7M8Q - chains B and C of the 8 polymer chains in the assembly; structure by X-ray diffraction, 2.08 A resolution.

[Chain B]
Name: Methane monooxygenase beta chain
From: Methylosinus trichosporium OB3b
UniProt: A0A2D2D5X7 (A0A2D2D5X7_METTR); numbering as in UniProt (aligned over 4-395)
Sequence (392 residues; row label = number of the first residue in the row):
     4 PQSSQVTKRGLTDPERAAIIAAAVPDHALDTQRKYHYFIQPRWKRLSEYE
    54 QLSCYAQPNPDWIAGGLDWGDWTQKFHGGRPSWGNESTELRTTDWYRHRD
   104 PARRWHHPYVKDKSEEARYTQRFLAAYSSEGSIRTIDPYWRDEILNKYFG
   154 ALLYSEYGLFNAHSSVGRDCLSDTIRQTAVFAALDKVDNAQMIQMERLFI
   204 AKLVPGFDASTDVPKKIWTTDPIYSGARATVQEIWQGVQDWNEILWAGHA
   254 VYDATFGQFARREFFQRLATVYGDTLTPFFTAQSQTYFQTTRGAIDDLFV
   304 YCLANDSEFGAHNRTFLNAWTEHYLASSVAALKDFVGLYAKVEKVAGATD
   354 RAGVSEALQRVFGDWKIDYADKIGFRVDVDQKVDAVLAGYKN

[Chain C]
Name: Methane monooxygenase gamma chain
From: Methylosinus trichosporium OB3b
UniProt: A0A2D2D0T0 (A0A2D2D0T0_METTR); residues 2-169 here = UniProt positions 2-169
Sequence (168 residues; row label = number of the first residue in the row):
     2 AKREPIHDNSIRTEWEAKIAKLTSVDQATKFIQDFRLAYTSPFRKSYDID
    52 VDYQYIERKIEEKLSVLKTEKLPVADLITKATTGEDAAAVEATWIAKIKA
   102 AKSKYEAERIHIEFRQLYKPPVLPVNVFLRTDAALGTVLMEIRNTDYYGT
   152 PLEGLRKERGVKVLHLQA

[Chain B / chain C interface]
Pairs across the interface (49; chain B residue first):
  D64(B) with H8(C), salt bridge; R13(C), salt bridge; R59(C), hydrogen bond (backbone-side chain)
  W65(B) with Q55(C), hydrogen bond; Y56(C); R59(C)
  A67(B) with R59(C)
  D71(B) with H8(C)
  W72(B) with I7(C), hydrophobic
  G73(B) with Q55(C)
  D74(B) with Q55(C), hydrogen bond
  H80(B) with H112(C); M141(C); R144(C), hydrogen bond
  G81(B) with H112(C); I113(C); R116(C); L140(C)
  G82(B) with R116(C), hydrogen bond (backbone-side chain)
  R83(B) with R116(C); L130(C); D133(C), salt bridge; A134(C)
  P84(B) with R116(C)
  N88(B) with E62(C)
  E89(B) with R116(C), salt bridge; K120(C); P121(C); V126(C); F129(C); L130(C)
  S90(B) with V126(C)
  T91(B) with V126(C)
  E92(B) with P125(C); V126(C), hydrogen bond (side chain-backbone)
  R94(B) with E62(C), salt bridge
  V241(B) with N127(C)
  Q242(B) with N127(C), hydrogen bond (backbone-side chain); L130(C)
  D243(B) with N127(C), hydrogen bond (backbone-side chain)
  E246(B) with N127(C), hydrogen bond
  F312(B) with E63(C); V67(C), hydrophobic
  H315(B) with S66(C), hydrogen bond; V67(C); T70(C)
  T318(B) with T70(C)
  F319(B) with T70(C)
  A322(B) with V75(C), hydrophobic
Also at the interface, not in a pair above, chain B (30 interface residues in all): I66, L70, T96
Also at the interface, not in a pair above, chain C (33 interface residues in all): Y54, K69, L78, P122, G137, N145

[Overview]
Chain B and chain C form an interface of 30 and 33 residues respectively; the contacts include 10 hydrogen
bonds and 5 salt bridges. Among the polar pairs are D64(B)-H8(C), D64(B)-R13(C) and R83(B)-D133(C).
Chain B is Methane monooxygenase beta chain and chain C is Methane monooxygenase gamma chain, both from
Methylosinus trichosporium OB3b; the structure, Complex structure of Methane monooxygenase hydroxylase and
regulatory subunit with fluorosubstituted tryptophans, was determined by X-ray diffraction, deposited together
with 7M8R.
